Entry 9GS9 (electron microscopy, 2.60 A resolution); this record covers chains 2 and D of the 13 polymer chains in the assembly.

# Chain 2
Molecule: T-DNA
Sequence (74 nucleotides; each row starts with the number of its first residue):
     1 TTTTGGCCGTCAAGGCGAAGGTCACCAATCCTGTCCCTAGTGGCCCCACT
    51 GTGGCGGTCCAATGGCTTGATGAA
Disordered / not traced: 1-19, 59-74

# Chain D
Molecule: Cas7.1
Amino-acid sequence (350 residues; each row starts with the number of its first residue):
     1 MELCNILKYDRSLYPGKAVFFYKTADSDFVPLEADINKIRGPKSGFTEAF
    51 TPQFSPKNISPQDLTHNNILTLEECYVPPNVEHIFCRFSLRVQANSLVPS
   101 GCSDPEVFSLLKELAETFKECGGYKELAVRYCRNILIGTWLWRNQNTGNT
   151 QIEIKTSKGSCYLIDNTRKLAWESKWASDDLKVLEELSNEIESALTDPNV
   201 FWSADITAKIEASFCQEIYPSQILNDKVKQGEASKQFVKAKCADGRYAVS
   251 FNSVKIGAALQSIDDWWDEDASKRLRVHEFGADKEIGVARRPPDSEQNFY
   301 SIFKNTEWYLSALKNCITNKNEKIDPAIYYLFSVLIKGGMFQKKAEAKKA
Disordered / not traced: 347-350
Disulfide bonds: Cys121-Cys316
Reported in the primary citation:
  - binding site for crRNA: Ile69, Leu70, Arg143, Leu224

# Interface between chain 2 and chain D
Contacting residue pairs - 18 pairs, chain 2 then chain D:
  DG33(2) - Arg40(D)  base contact
  DG33(2) - His66(D)  phosphate contact
  DT34(2) - Lys43(D)  hydrogen bond to the phosphate
  DT34(2) - His66(D)  sugar contact
  DT34(2) - Asn67(D)  base contact
  DC35(2) - Asn68(D)  phosphate contact
  DC35(2) - Ile69(D)  base contact
  DC35(2) - Gln230(D)  hydrogen bond to the base
  DC36(2) - Glu48(D)  sugar contact
  DC36(2) - Asn68(D)  hydrogen bond to the sugar
  DC36(2) - Leu70(D)  base contact
  DC37(2) - Thr47(D)  sugar contact
  DG40(2) - Asp226(D)  base contact
  DG43(2) - Met340(D)  hydrogen bond to the base
  DG43(2) - Gln342(D)  sugar contact
  DC44(2) - Gln342(D)  sugar contact
  DC44(2) - Lys344(D)  salt bridge to the phosphate
  DC45(2) - Lys344(D)  phosphate contact
Other interface residues (no listed pair), chain 2 (11 interface residues in all): DA39, DT41
Other interface residues (no listed pair), chain D (18 interface residues in all): Asn5, Leu224, Ser234, Lys284

# Summary
Chain 2 and chain D form an interface of 11 and 18 residues respectively; the contacts include 4 hydrogen
bonds and 1 salt bridge. Polar contacts include DC35(2)-Gln230(D), DG43(2)-Met340(D) and DC36(2)-Asn68(D). The
paper reports a binding site for crRNA at Ile69(D), Leu70(D) and Arg143(D) among others.
Chain 2 is T-DNA and chain D is Cas7.1; the structure, Tn7016 PseCAST QCascade, was determined by electron
microscopy.
